PDB entry 6R17 | X-ray diffraction, 2.42 A resolution | chains A and C of the 4 polymer chains in the assembly

== Chain A ==
Molecule: Synaptonemal complex central element protein 2
Source organism: Homo sapiens
UniProtKB: Q6PIF2 (SYCE2_HUMAN); residue numbers follow UniProt; this construct covers 57-165
Amino-acid sequence (112 residues; numbered 54 to 165; the number before each row is that of its first residue):
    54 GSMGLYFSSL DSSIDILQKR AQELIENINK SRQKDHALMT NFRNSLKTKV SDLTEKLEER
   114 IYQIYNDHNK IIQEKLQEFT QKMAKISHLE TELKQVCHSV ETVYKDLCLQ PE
Unresolved in the structure: 54-57, 151-165
Construct notes: expression tag (54-56)

== Chain C ==
Molecule: Testis-expressed protein 12
Source organism: Homo sapiens
UniProtKB: Q9BXU0 (TEX12_HUMAN); numbering as in UniProt (aligned over 49-113)
Amino-acid sequence (69 residues; numbered 45 to 113; the number before each row is that of its first residue):
    45 GSMGKDEALE KDLNDVSKEI NLMLSTYAKL LSERAAVDAS YIDEIDELFK EANAIENFLI
   105 QKREFLRQR
Unresolved in the structure: 45-48, 112-113
Construct notes: expression tag (45-48)

== Interface between chain A and chain C ==
Residue-residue contacts (26; chain A residue first):
  I114(A) with Y71(C); L75(C), hydrophobic
  Y118(A) with R78(C); D82(C)
  H121(A) with D82(C), salt bridge
  K128(A) with I86(C); I89(C); D90(C), salt bridge
  E131(A) with F93(C)
  F132(A) with L92(C); F93(C), hydrophobic
  K135(A) with F93(C); E100(C)
  M136(A) with A96(C), hydrophobic
  K138(A) with E100(C), salt bridge
  I139(A) with A96(C); I99(C), hydrophobic; E100(C); L103(C)
  L142(A) with R107(C)
  E143(A) with L103(C)
  E145(A) with R107(C)
  L146(A) with L103(C), hydrophobic; R107(C); L110(C), hydrophobic
  V149(A) with L110(C), hydrophobic
Other interface residues (no listed pair), chain A (20 interface residues in all): L110, I124, I125, L129, C150
Other interface residues (no listed pair), chain C (19 interface residues in all): N97, I104, K106, R111

== Overview ==
20 residues of chain A and 19 residues of chain C are in contact; the contacts include 3 salt bridges. Polar
contacts include H121(A)-D82(C), K128(A)-D90(C) and K138(A)-E100(C).
Chain A is Synaptonemal complex central element protein 2 and chain C is Testis-expressed protein 12, both
from Homo sapiens; the structure, Crystal structure of the SYCE2-TEX12 delta-Ctip 2:2 complex, was determined
by X-ray diffraction together with 6YQF from the same study.
